Entry 7SZH (X-ray diffraction, 1.79 A resolution); this record covers chains B and C of the 3 polymer chains in the assembly.

Chain B (and C):
Protein: SxtT
Organism: Microseira wollei
Notes: chain C of this document is another copy of the same molecule, construct and numbering; everything in this record applies to it too
Reference sequence: C3RVQ0 (C3RVQ0_9CYAN); residues 1-334 here = UniProt positions 1-334
Chain sequence (334 residues; row label = number of the first residue in the row):
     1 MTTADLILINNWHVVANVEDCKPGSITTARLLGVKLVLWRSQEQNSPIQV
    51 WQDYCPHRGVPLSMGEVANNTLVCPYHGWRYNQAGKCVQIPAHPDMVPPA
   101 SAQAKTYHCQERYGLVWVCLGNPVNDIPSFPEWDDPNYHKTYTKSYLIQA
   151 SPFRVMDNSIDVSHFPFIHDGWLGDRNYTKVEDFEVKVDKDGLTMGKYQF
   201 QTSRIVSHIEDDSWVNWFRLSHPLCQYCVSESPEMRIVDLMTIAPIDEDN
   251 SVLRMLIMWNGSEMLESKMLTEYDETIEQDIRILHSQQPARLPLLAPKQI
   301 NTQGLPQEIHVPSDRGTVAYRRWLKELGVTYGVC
Unresolved in the structure: 297-303 (chain C: 203-211, 298-303)
Ion coordination: 2Fe-2S cluster Fe: C55, H57, C74, H77; Fe ion: H164, H169, D280
Small-molecule neighbours:
  - beta-Saxitoxinol (D82): S159, F165, L173, F200, R204, N216, Q226, C228, S230, D239, M241, M255, Y273, T276, I277, D280
  - 2Fe-2S cluster (FES): C55, H57, R58, G59, V60, C74, Y76, H77, G78, W79
What the authors report for this chain:
  - binding site for beta-Saxitoxinol: Y198, R204, Q226, C228, S230, D239, Y273, T276
  - mutagenesis - F200V/Q201H/R204K, R204K, R204K/M255Y/T276V, R204K/W214M/S232A/I237T/M255Y/T276V, W214M/S232A/I237T/M255Y/T276V: increased catalytic activity on STX
  - mutagenesis - F200V/Q201H/R204K/I205F/V206N/S207N/H208S/I209T/E210K/W214M, W214M/I237T, W214M/S232A/I237T, S232A, S232A/I237T, I237T: decreased catalytic activity on beta-STOH
  - conformationally variable residues (loop rearrangement): F200 to W214
  - mutagenesis - F200V/Q201H/R204K/I205F/V206N/S207N/H208S/I209T/E210K/W214M: decreased catalytic activity on ddSTX

Chain B / chain C interface:
Residue-residue contacts (59):
  K35(B) with Q288(C), hydrogen bond
  Q52(B) with G304(C); L305(C)
  D53(B) with Q288(C)
  Y54(B) with Q288(C), hydrogen bond (side chain-backbone); L305(C), hydrophobic; P306(C)
  P56(B) with Q307(C); E308(C); I309(C), hydrogen bond (backbone-backbone)
  H57(B) with E308(C); I309(C); D314(C), salt bridge
  R58(B) with R154(C); Q287(C), hydrogen bond (backbone-side chain); E308(C); I309(C), hydrogen bond (side chain-backbone); H310(C), hydrogen bond; D314(C), salt bridge; T317(C), hydrogen bond; R321(C)
  G59(B) with S286(C); Q287(C); Q288(C), hydrogen bond (backbone-backbone)
  V60(B) with I283(C), hydrophobic; Q287(C); Q288(C)
  P61(B) with S286(C); Q288(C)
  M64(B) with R282(C), hydrogen bond (backbone-side chain); S286(C)
  P75(B) with F167(C); I168(C)
  Y76(B) with N158(C), hydrogen bond; H164(C); F167(C); I283(C), hydrophobic; Q287(C)
  H77(B) with D161(C), salt bridge; S163(C); H164(C); F167(C)
  G78(B) with F167(C)
  W79(B) with I309(C), hydrophobic; V311(C), hydrophobic
  P91(B) with F167(C), hydrophobic; T179(C), hydrogen bond (backbone-side chain); K180(C)
  A92(B) with T179(C); K180(C); V181(C), hydrogen bond (backbone-backbone); S313(C)
  H93(B) with V311(C); P312(C); S313(C), hydrogen bond
  P94(B) with K180(C)
  P99(B) with I309(C), hydrophobic
  S101(B) with I309(C)
  A102(B) with I309(C), hydrophobic
Other interface residues (no listed pair), chain B (25 interface residues in all): I90, M96
Other interface residues (no listed pair), chain C (30 interface residues in all): D157, P289

Summary:
Chain B and chain C form an interface of 25 and 30 residues respectively; the contacts include 13 hydrogen
bonds and 3 salt bridges. Among the polar pairs are H57(B)-D314(C), R58(B)-D314(C) and H77(B)-D161(C). The
paper reports a binding site for beta-Saxitoxinol at Y198(B), R204(B) and Q226(B) among others;
F200V/Q201H/R204K/I205F/V206N/S207N/H208S/I209T/E210K/W214M, W214M/I237T and W214M/S232A/I237T of chain B,
among others, reduce catalytic activity on beta-STOH; 11 substitutions were tested in all.
Both chains are SxtT (Microseira wollei). Entry 7SZH (Structure of the Rieske Non-heme Iron Oxygenase SxtT
with beta-saxitoxinol Bound) was determined by X-ray diffraction, deposited together with 7SZE, 7SZF and 7SZG.
